PDB entry 6CL1 | X-ray diffraction, 2.65 A resolution | chains B and D of the 6 polymer chains in the assembly

[Chain B (and D)]
Molecule: Caspase-7 subunit p11
Source organism: Homo sapiens
Notes: EC 3.4.22.60; chain D of this document is another copy of the same molecule, construct and numbering; everything in this record applies to it too
UniProtKB: P55210 (CASP7_HUMAN), isoform P55210-3; residues 199-303 here correspond to UniProt positions 232-336 (UniProt number = residue number + 33)
Sequence (113 residues; each row starts with the number of its first residue):
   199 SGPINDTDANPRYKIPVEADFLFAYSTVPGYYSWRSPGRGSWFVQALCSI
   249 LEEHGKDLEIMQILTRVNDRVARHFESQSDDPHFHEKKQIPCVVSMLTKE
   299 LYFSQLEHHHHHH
Disordered / not traced: 199-211, 303-311
Sequence notes: expression tag (304-311)

[How chain B and chain D interact]
Residue-residue contacts - 52 pairs, chain B then chain D:
  Lys212(B) with Lys286(D), hydrogen bond (backbone-side chain)
  Pro214(B) with Ala270(D); Lys286(D); Gln287(D)
  Glu216(B) with Tyr229(D); Ile288(D)
  Ala217(B) with Ile288(D), hydrophobic
  Val226(B) with Met294(D), hydrophobic
  Tyr229(B) with Glu216(D)
  Met259(B) with Met259(D), hydrophobic
  Gln260(B) with Glu298(D), hydrogen bond
  Thr263(B) with Leu295(D); Thr296(D); Lys297(D)
  Asn266(B) with Ser293(D), hydrogen bond (side chain-backbone); Met294(D); Leu295(D), hydrogen bond (side chain-backbone)
  Asp267(B) with Thr296(D); Lys297(D), salt bridge
  Ala270(B) with Pro214(D)
  Arg271(B) with Lys297(D)
  Glu274(B) with Lys212(D)
  Glu284(B) with Lys212(D), hydrogen bond (backbone-side chain)
  Lys286(B) with Lys212(D), hydrogen bond (side chain-backbone); Pro214(D)
  Gln287(B) with Pro214(D)
  Ile288(B) with Glu216(D); Ala217(D), hydrophobic; Met294(D)
  Pro289(B) with Met294(D)
  Cys290(B) with Val292(D), hydrophobic; Ser293(D)
  Val291(B) with Val291(D); Val292(D); Ser293(D), hydrogen bond (backbone-backbone)
  Val292(B) with Cys290(D), hydrophobic; Val291(D)
  Ser293(B) with Asn266(D), hydrogen bond (backbone-side chain); Cys290(D); Val291(D), hydrogen bond (backbone-backbone)
  Met294(B) with Val226(D), hydrophobic; Asn266(D); Pro289(D); Cys290(D), hydrophobic
  Leu295(B) with Thr263(D); Asn266(D), hydrogen bond (backbone-side chain)
  Thr296(B) with Thr263(D); Asp267(D)
  Lys297(B) with Thr263(D); Asp267(D), salt bridge; Arg271(D)
  Glu298(B) with Gln260(D), hydrogen bond
Interface residues without a listed pair, chain B (30 interface residues in all): Ile213, Val215
Interface residues without a listed pair, chain D (29 interface residues in all): Ile213, Val215, Glu274

[Overview]
Chain B and chain D form an interface of 30 and 29 residues respectively, with 11 hydrogen bonds and 2 salt
bridges. Polar contacts include Asp267(B)-Lys297(D), Lys212(B)-Lys286(D) and Gln260(B)-Glu298(D).
Both chains are Caspase-7 subunit p11 (Homo sapiens). Entry 6CL1 (Caspase-7 in complex with Ac-DW3-KE) was
determined by X-ray diffraction together with 6CKZ, 6CL0 and 6CL2 from the same study.
